6KDM - chains A and B of the 3 polymer chains in the assembly; structure by X-ray diffraction, 2.32 A resolution.

== Chain A ==
Molecule: HIV-1 reverse transcriptase p66 subunit
Organism: Human immunodeficiency virus 1
UniProtKB: D3XFN5 (D3XFN5_9HIV1); residues 1-555 here correspond to UniProt positions 100-654 (UniProt number = residue number + 99)
Chain sequence (557 residues; row label = number of the first residue in the row; numbers below 1 keep their minus sign (Met-1 is residue -1)):
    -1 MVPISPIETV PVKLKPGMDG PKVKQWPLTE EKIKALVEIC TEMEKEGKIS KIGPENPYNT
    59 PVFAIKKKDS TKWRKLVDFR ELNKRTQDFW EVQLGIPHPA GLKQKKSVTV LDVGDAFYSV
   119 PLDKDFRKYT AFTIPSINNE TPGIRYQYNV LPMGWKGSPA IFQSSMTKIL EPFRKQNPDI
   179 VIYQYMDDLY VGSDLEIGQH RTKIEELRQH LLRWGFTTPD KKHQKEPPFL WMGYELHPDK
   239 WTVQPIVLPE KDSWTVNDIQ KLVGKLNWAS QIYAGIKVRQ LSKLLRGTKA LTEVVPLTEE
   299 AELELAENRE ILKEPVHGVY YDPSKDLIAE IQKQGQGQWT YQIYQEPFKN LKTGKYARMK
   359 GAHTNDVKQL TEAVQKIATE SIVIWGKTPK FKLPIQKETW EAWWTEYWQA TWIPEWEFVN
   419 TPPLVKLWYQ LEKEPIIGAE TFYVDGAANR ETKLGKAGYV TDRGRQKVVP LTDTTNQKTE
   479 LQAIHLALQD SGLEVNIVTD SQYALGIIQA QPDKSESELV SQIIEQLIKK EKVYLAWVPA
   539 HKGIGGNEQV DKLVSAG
Not modelled in the structure: -1 to 0, 554-555
Differences from the reference sequence: expression tag (-1 to 0); engineered mutation Phe115 (Tyr214 in D3XFN5), Tyr116 (Phe215 in D3XFN5), Met151 (Gln250 in D3XFN5), Ser162 (Cys261 in D3XFN5), Ser280 (Cys379 in D3XFN5)
Ion coordination: Mg2+: Asp110, Val111, Asp185 (together with Entecavir 5'-triphosphate)
Residues lining bound ligands: Entecavir 5'-triphosphate (ET9; [[(1R,3S,5S)-3-(2-azanyl-6-oxidanylidene-3H-purin-9-yl)-2-methylidene-5-oxidanyl-cyclopentyl]methoxy-oxidanyl-phosphory l] phosphono hydrogen phosphate): Lys65, Arg72, Leu74, Asp110, Val111, Gly112, Asp113, Ala114, Phe115, Met151, Gly152, Met184, Asp185, Lys220
What the authors report for this chain:
  - Mg2+ coordination: Val111, Asp185
  - conformationally variable residues (side-chain flip): Met184
  - binding site for Entecavir 5'-triphosphate: Met184
  - mutagenesis - Q182G: abolished growth

== Chain B ==
Molecule: HIV-1 RT p51 subunit
Organism: Human immunodeficiency virus type 1
UniProtKB: P12497 (POL_HV1N5); residues 1-428 here correspond to UniProt positions 588-1015 (UniProt number = residue number + 587)
Chain sequence (444 residues; each row starts with the number of its first residue; numbers below 1 keep their minus sign (Met-15 is residue -15)):
   -15 MAHHHHHHAL EVLFQGPISP IETVPVKLKP GMDGPKVKQW PLTEEKIKAL VEICTEMEKE
    45 GKISKIGPEN PYNTPVFAIK KKDSTKWRKL VDFRELNKRT QDFWEVQLGI PHPAGLKQKK
   105 SVTVLDVGDA YFSVPLDKDF RKYTAFTIPS INNETPGIRY QYNVLPQGWK GSPAIFQSSM
   165 TKILEPFRKQ NPDIVIYQYM DDLYVGSDLE IGQHRTKIEE LRQHLLRWGF TTPDKKHQKE
   225 PPFLWMGYEL HPDKWTVQPI VLPEKDSWTV NDIQKLVGKL NWASQIYAGI KVRQLSKLLR
   285 GTKALTEVVP LTEEAELELA ENREILKEPV HGVYYDPSKD LIAEIQKQGQ GQWTYQIYQE
   345 PFKNLKTGKY ARMKGAHTND VKQLTEAVQK IATESIVIWG KTPKFKLPIQ KETWEAWWTE
   405 YWQATWIPEW EFVNTPPLVK LWYQ
Not modelled in the structure: -15 to 4, 214-230, 428
Differences from the reference sequence: expression tag (-15 to 0); engineered mutation Ser162 (Cys749 in P12497), Ser280 (Cys867 in P12497)
Curated features (UniProtKB/Swiss-Prot):
  - region: Phe227 to His235 (RT 'primer grip')
  - motif: Trp398 to Trp414 (Tryptophan repeat motif)
  - binding site (Mg(2+)): Asp110, Asp185, Asp186
  - site (Essential for RT p66/p51 heterodimerization): Trp401, Trp414

== Interface between chain A and chain B ==
Pairs across the interface - 119 pairs, chain A then chain B:
  Val8(A) - Glu53(B)
  Pro9(A) - Glu53(B)
  Gln85(A) - Glu53(B)  hydrogen bond (side chain-backbone)
  Asp86(A) - Lys20(B)  salt bridge
  Asp86(A) - Pro55(B)
  Phe87(A) - Pro52(B)
  Phe87(A) - Glu53(B)
  Trp88(A) - Lys20(B)
  Trp88(A) - Val21(B)
  Trp88(A) - Lys22(B)
  Trp88(A) - Pro52(B)  hydrogen bond (backbone-backbone)
  Trp88(A) - Asn54(B)
  Trp88(A) - Pro55(B)
  Trp88(A) - Asn57(B)
  Trp88(A) - Thr131(B)
  Trp88(A) - Arg143(B)
  Val90(A) - Pro140(B)
  Val90(A) - Gly141(B)  hydrogen bond (backbone-backbone)
  Val90(A) - Arg143(B)
  Leu92(A) - Pro133(B)  hydrophobic
  Leu92(A) - Asn137(B)
  Gly93(A) - Asn137(B)  hydrogen bond (backbone-side chain)
  Ile94(A) - Asn137(B)
  Pro95(A) - Asn136(B)
  Pro95(A) - Asn137(B)
  His96(A) - Asn136(B)  hydrogen bond (backbone-side chain)
  Gly99(A) - Asn136(B)
  Ala158(A) - Pro52(B)
  Ser162(A) - Pro52(B)
  Thr165(A) - Pro140(B)
  Glu169(A) - Lys49(B)  salt bridge
  Arg172(A) - Glu138(B)  salt bridge
  Arg172(A) - Thr139(B)
  Val179(A) - Glu138(B)
  Ile180(A) - Glu138(B)
  Tyr181(A) - Asn136(B)  hydrogen bond
  Tyr181(A) - Glu138(B)
  Gln182(A) - Glu138(B)  hydrogen bond (backbone-backbone)
  Gln182(A) - Pro140(B)
  Arg356(A) - Glu396(B)  salt bridge
  Lys358(A) - Gln394(B)  hydrogen bond
  Lys358(A) - Glu396(B)  salt bridge
  Gln373(A) - Glu396(B)
  Gln373(A) - Thr397(B)  hydrogen bond
  Ala376(A) - Trp401(B)  hydrophobic
  Ile380(A) - Pro25(B)  hydrophobic
  Ile380(A) - Leu26(B)
  Ile380(A) - Thr27(B)
  Val381(A) - Pro25(B)  hydrophobic
  Val381(A) - Ile135(B)
  Val381(A) - Asn136(B)  hydrogen bond (backbone-backbone)
  Val381(A) - Asn137(B)
  Ile382(A) - Ile135(B)
  Ile382(A) - Asn136(B)
  Gly384(A) - Thr27(B)
  Gly384(A) - Glu28(B)  hydrogen bond (backbone-backbone)
  Trp402(A) - Lys331(B)  hydrogen bond (backbone-side chain)
  Trp402(A) - His361(B)
  Trp402(A) - Asp364(B)
  Tyr405(A) - Lys331(B)  hydrogen bond (backbone-side chain)
  Tyr405(A) - Asn418(B)
  Trp406(A) - Lys331(B)
  Trp406(A) - Asn418(B)  hydrogen bond
  Trp406(A) - Thr419(B)
  Trp406(A) - Pro420(B)  hydrophobic
  Trp406(A) - Pro421(B)
  Gln407(A) - Lys331(B)  hydrogen bond (backbone-side chain)
  Gln407(A) - Asp364(B)
  Gln407(A) - Pro392(B)
  Gln407(A) - Ile393(B)
  Gln407(A) - Gln394(B)  hydrogen bond
  Gln407(A) - Val417(B)  hydrogen bond (side chain-backbone)
  Gln407(A) - Asn418(B)
  Ala408(A) - Trp337(B)  hydrophobic
  Ala408(A) - Asp364(B)
  Ala408(A) - Pro392(B)  hydrogen bond (backbone-backbone)
  Ala408(A) - Ile393(B)
  Thr409(A) - Asp364(B)
  Trp410(A) - Thr362(B)
  Trp410(A) - Asn363(B)
  Trp410(A) - Val365(B)  hydrophobic
  Trp410(A) - Trp401(B)  hydrophobic
  Trp410(A) - Tyr405(B)
  Pro412(A) - Trp401(B)
  Pro433(A) - Asn255(B)
  Pro433(A) - Leu289(B)  hydrophobic
  Pro433(A) - Thr290(B)
  Thr439(A) - Lys287(B)
  Thr439(A) - Ala288(B)
  Thr439(A) - Leu289(B)  hydrogen bond (side chain-backbone)
  Tyr441(A) - Gln258(B)
  Tyr441(A) - Thr286(B)
  Tyr441(A) - Lys287(B)  hydrogen bond (side chain-backbone)
  Tyr441(A) - Leu289(B)
  Val458(A) - Thr286(B)
  Thr459(A) - Thr286(B)
  Asp460(A) - Thr286(B)
  Asp460(A) - Lys287(B)
  Asp460(A) - Ala288(B)
  Asn494(A) - Leu289(B)
  Val496(A) - Leu289(B)  hydrophobic
  Gln500(A) - Leu422(B)
  Leu503(A) - Leu422(B)  hydrophobic
  Gly504(A) - Pro420(B)
  Gln507(A) - Pro421(B)
  Tyr532(A) - Asn255(B)  hydrogen bond
  Tyr532(A) - Lys259(B)  hydrogen bond
  Tyr532(A) - Leu289(B)  hydrophobic
  Val536(A) - Gln258(B)
  Pro537(A) - Gly262(B)
  Pro537(A) - Asn265(B)
  Lys540(A) - Asn265(B)  hydrogen bond
  Gly541(A) - Ser280(B)
  Ile542(A) - Val261(B)  hydrophobic
  Gly543(A) - Leu283(B)  hydrogen bond (backbone-backbone)
  Gly543(A) - Gly285(B)
  Gly544(A) - Gly285(B)  hydrogen bond (backbone-backbone)
  Gln547(A) - Gly285(B)
  Gln547(A) - Thr286(B)  hydrogen bond
Interface residues without a listed pair, chain A (71 interface residues in all): Gln91, Leu100, Ile159, Gln161, Thr377, Trp383, Thr386, Thr403, Ile434, Ile435, Ala534, Trp535
Interface residues without a listed pair, chain B (64 interface residues in all): Gly51, Tyr56, Ser134, Val254, Leu368, Ala400, Val423

== In short ==
Chain A and chain B form an interface of 71 and 64 residues respectively; the contacts include 26 hydrogen
bonds and 5 salt bridges. Among the polar pairs are Asp86(A)-Lys20(B), Glu169(A)-Lys49(B) and
Arg172(A)-Glu138(B). Chain A binds Entecavir 5'-triphosphate. From the paper: a binding site for Entecavir
5'-triphosphate at Met184(A); Q182G of chain A abolishes growth.
Here chain A is HIV-1 reverse transcriptase p66 subunit (Human immunodeficiency virus 1) and chain B is HIV-1
RT p51 subunit (Human immunodeficiency virus type 1). Entry 6KDM (HIV-1 reverse transcriptase with
Q151M/Y115F/F116Y:DNA:entecavir 5'-triphosphate ternary complex) was determined by X-ray diffraction,
deposited together with 6KDJ, 6KDK, 6KDN and 6KDO.
